PDB entry 6IAW | electron microscopy, 3.80 A resolution | chains H and O of the 18 polymer chains in the assembly

# Chain H
Molecule: Head fiber
Organism: Staphylococcus phage P68
Chain sequence (67 residues; each row starts with the number of its first residue; X marks 67 residues of unknown identity (built as UNK)):
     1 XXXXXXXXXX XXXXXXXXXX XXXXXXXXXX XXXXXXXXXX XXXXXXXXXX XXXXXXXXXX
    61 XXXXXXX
Unresolved in the structure: 56-67

# Chain O
Molecule: Major head protein
Organism: Staphylococcus phage P68
UniProt: Q859I3 (Q859I3_9CAUD); residues 1-408 here = UniProt positions 1-408
Chain sequence (408 residues; numbered 1 to 408; the number before each row is that of its first residue):
     1 MAQQSTKNET ALLVAKSAKS ALQDFNHDYS KSWTFGDKWD NSNTMFETFV NKYLFPKINE
    61 TLLIDIALGN RFNWLAKEQD FIGQYSEEYV IMDTVPINMD LSKNEELMLK RNYPRMATKL
   121 YGNGIVKKQK FTLNNNDTRF NFQTLADATN YALGVYKKKI SDINVLEEKE MRAMLVDYSL
   181 NQLSETNVRK ATSKEDLASK VFEAILNLQN NSAKYNEVHR ASGGAIGQYT TVSKLKDIVI
   241 LTTDSLKSYL LDTKIANTFQ IAGIDFTDHV ISFDDLGGVF KVTKEFKLQN QDSIDFLRAY
   301 GDYQSQLGDT IPVGAVFTYD VSKLKEFTGN VEEIKPKSDL YAFILDINSI KYKRYTKGML
   361 KPPFHNPEFD EVTHWIHYYS FKAISPFFNK ILITDQDVNP KPEEELQE
Unresolved in the structure: 1-10, 397-408

# Chain H / chain O interface
Interface residues of chain O (facing chain H), 5 residues: T192, S193, E195, D196, S199

# Overview
No residue of chain H is in contact with chain O.
Chain H is Head fiber and chain O is Major head protein, both from Staphylococcus phage P68; the structure,
Structure of head fiber and inner core protein gp22 of native bacteriophage P68, was determined by electron
microscopy together with 6IAB, 6IAC, 6IAT, 6IB1 and 6Q3G from the same study.
